1IHY - chains A and D of the 4 polymer chains in the assembly; structure by X-ray diffraction, 3.00 A resolution.

Chain A (and D):
Molecule: Glyceraldehyde 3-phosphate dehydrogenase
From: Palinurus versicolor
Notes: EC 1.2.1.12; chain D of this document is another copy of the same molecule, construct and numbering; everything in this record applies to it too
Reference sequence: P56649 (G3P_PALVE); the author numbering skips numbers that UniProt does not, so the offset changes along the chain: 1-23 = UniProt 1-23; 25-334 = UniProt 24-333
Sequence (333 residues; row label = number of the first residue in the row; note: 1 number in that range is skipped by the numbering (no residue carries it; nothing is unmodelled there)):
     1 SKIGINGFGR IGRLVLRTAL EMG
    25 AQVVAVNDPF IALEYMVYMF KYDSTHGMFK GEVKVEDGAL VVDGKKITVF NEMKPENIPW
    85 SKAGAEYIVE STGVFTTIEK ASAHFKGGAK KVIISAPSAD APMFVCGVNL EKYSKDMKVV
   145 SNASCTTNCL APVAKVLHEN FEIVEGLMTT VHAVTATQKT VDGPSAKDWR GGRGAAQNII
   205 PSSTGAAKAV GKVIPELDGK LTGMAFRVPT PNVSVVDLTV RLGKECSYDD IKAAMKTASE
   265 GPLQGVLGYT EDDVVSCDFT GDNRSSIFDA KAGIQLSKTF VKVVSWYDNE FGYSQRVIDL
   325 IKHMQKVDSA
Curated features (UniProtKB/Swiss-Prot):
  - active site: Cys149 (Nucleophile)
  - binding site (NAD(+)): Arg10, Ile11, Asp32, Met77, Asn313
  - binding site (D-glyceraldehyde 3-phosphate): Ser148 to Thr150, Thr179, Thr208, Gly209, Arg231
  - site: His176 (Activates thiol group during catalysis)
  - modified residue: Ser1 (N-acetylserine)
Ligand contacts: adenosine-5-diphosphoribose (APR): Asn6, Gly7, Phe8, Gly9, Arg10, Ile11, Gly12, Asn31, Asp32, Pro33, Phe34, Ile35, Glu76, Met77, Ser95, Thr96, Phe99, Thr179, Ala180, Glu314

How chain A and chain D interact:
Pairs across the interface (80):
  Glu169(A) - Leu300(D)
  Glu169(A) - Ser301(D)
  Glu169(A) - Phe304(D)
  Gly170(A) - Leu300(D)
  Gly170(A) - Phe304(D)
  Leu171(A) - Thr243(D)
  Leu171(A) - Phe304(D)  hydrophobic
  Leu171(A) - Val305(D)
  Leu171(A) - Lys306(D)
  Thr173(A) - Asp241(D)  hydrogen bond
  Thr173(A) - Lys306(D)  hydrogen bond
  Trp193(A) - Asp277(D)
  Arg194(A) - Asp276(D)
  Arg194(A) - Asp277(D)
  Arg194(A) - Val278(D)  hydrogen bond (side chain-backbone)
  Arg194(A) - Asp293(D)  salt bridge
  Arg194(A) - Lys295(D)
  Arg194(A) - Ala296(D)
  Arg197(A) - Val279(D)
  Arg197(A) - Asp282(D)  salt bridge
  Gln201(A) - Cys281(D)  hydrogen bond (backbone-side chain)
  Asn202(A) - Val279(D)
  Asn202(A) - Ser280(D)
  Asn202(A) - Cys281(D)  hydrogen bond (side chain-backbone)
  Ile203(A) - Val175(D)
  Ile203(A) - Val232(D)  hydrophobic
  Ile203(A) - Thr234(D)
  Ile203(A) - Val237(D)
  Ile203(A) - Ser280(D)  hydrogen bond (backbone-backbone)
  Ile203(A) - Trp310(D)
  Pro205(A) - Trp310(D)  hydrophobic
  Lys224(A) - Leu300(D)
  Thr226(A) - Leu300(D)
  Met228(A) - Ala296(D)
  Met228(A) - Ile298(D)  hydrophobic
  Met228(A) - Lys306(D)
  Phe230(A) - Val239(D)  hydrophobic
  Val232(A) - Ile203(D)  hydrophobic
  Val232(A) - Val232(D)  hydrophobic
  Pro233(A) - Pro233(D)
  Pro233(A) - Thr234(D)
  Thr234(A) - Ile203(D)
  Thr234(A) - Pro233(D)
  Val237(A) - Ile203(D)
  Val239(A) - Phe230(D)  hydrophobic
  Asp241(A) - Thr173(D)  hydrogen bond
  Thr243(A) - Leu171(D)
  Thr243(A) - Thr243(D)
  Arg245(A) - Arg245(D)
  Asp276(A) - Arg194(D)
  Asp277(A) - Trp193(D)
  Asp277(A) - Arg194(D)
  Val278(A) - Arg194(D)  hydrogen bond (backbone-side chain)
  Val279(A) - Arg197(D)
  Val279(A) - Asn202(D)
  Ser280(A) - Asn202(D)
  Ser280(A) - Ile203(D)  hydrogen bond (backbone-backbone)
  Cys281(A) - Gln201(D)  hydrogen bond (side chain-backbone)
  Cys281(A) - Asn202(D)  hydrogen bond (backbone-side chain)
  Asp282(A) - Arg197(D)  salt bridge
  Asp293(A) - Arg194(D)  salt bridge
  Lys295(A) - Arg194(D)
  Ala296(A) - Arg194(D)
  Ala296(A) - Met228(D)
  Ile298(A) - Leu171(D)  hydrophobic
  Ile298(A) - Met228(D)  hydrophobic
  Leu300(A) - Glu169(D)
  Leu300(A) - Gly170(D)
  Leu300(A) - Lys224(D)
  Leu300(A) - Thr226(D)
  Ser301(A) - Glu169(D)
  Phe304(A) - Glu169(D)
  Phe304(A) - Gly170(D)
  Phe304(A) - Leu171(D)  hydrophobic
  Phe304(A) - Phe304(D)  hydrophobic
  Val305(A) - Leu171(D)
  Lys306(A) - Leu171(D)
  Lys306(A) - Thr173(D)  hydrogen bond
  Trp310(A) - Ile203(D)
  Trp310(A) - Pro205(D)  hydrophobic
Other interface residues (no listed pair), chain A (46 interface residues in all): Met172, Val175, Ile204, Gly223, Leu225, Val308
Other interface residues (no listed pair), chain D (46 interface residues in all): Met172, Ile204, Gly223, Leu225, Val308

In short:
Chain A and chain D each contribute 46 residues to their interface; the contacts include 12 hydrogen bonds and
4 salt bridges. Polar contacts include Arg194(A)-Asp293(D), Arg197(A)-Asp282(D) and Thr173(A)-Asp241(D).
Ligands of chain A: adenosine-5-diphosphoribose.
Chain A and chain D are both Glyceraldehyde 3-phosphate dehydrogenase (Palinurus versicolor); the structure,
GAPDH complexed with ADP-ribose, was determined by X-ray diffraction together with 1IHX from the same study.
